2NVY - chains A and K of the 10 polymer chains in the assembly; structure by X-ray diffraction, 3.40 A resolution.

Chain A:
Name: DNA-directed RNA polymerase II largest subunit
Source organism: Saccharomyces cerevisiae
Notes: EC 2.7.7.6
UniProtKB: P04050 (RPB1_YEAST); numbering as in UniProt (aligned over 1-1733)
Sequence (1733 residues; row label = number of the first residue in the row):
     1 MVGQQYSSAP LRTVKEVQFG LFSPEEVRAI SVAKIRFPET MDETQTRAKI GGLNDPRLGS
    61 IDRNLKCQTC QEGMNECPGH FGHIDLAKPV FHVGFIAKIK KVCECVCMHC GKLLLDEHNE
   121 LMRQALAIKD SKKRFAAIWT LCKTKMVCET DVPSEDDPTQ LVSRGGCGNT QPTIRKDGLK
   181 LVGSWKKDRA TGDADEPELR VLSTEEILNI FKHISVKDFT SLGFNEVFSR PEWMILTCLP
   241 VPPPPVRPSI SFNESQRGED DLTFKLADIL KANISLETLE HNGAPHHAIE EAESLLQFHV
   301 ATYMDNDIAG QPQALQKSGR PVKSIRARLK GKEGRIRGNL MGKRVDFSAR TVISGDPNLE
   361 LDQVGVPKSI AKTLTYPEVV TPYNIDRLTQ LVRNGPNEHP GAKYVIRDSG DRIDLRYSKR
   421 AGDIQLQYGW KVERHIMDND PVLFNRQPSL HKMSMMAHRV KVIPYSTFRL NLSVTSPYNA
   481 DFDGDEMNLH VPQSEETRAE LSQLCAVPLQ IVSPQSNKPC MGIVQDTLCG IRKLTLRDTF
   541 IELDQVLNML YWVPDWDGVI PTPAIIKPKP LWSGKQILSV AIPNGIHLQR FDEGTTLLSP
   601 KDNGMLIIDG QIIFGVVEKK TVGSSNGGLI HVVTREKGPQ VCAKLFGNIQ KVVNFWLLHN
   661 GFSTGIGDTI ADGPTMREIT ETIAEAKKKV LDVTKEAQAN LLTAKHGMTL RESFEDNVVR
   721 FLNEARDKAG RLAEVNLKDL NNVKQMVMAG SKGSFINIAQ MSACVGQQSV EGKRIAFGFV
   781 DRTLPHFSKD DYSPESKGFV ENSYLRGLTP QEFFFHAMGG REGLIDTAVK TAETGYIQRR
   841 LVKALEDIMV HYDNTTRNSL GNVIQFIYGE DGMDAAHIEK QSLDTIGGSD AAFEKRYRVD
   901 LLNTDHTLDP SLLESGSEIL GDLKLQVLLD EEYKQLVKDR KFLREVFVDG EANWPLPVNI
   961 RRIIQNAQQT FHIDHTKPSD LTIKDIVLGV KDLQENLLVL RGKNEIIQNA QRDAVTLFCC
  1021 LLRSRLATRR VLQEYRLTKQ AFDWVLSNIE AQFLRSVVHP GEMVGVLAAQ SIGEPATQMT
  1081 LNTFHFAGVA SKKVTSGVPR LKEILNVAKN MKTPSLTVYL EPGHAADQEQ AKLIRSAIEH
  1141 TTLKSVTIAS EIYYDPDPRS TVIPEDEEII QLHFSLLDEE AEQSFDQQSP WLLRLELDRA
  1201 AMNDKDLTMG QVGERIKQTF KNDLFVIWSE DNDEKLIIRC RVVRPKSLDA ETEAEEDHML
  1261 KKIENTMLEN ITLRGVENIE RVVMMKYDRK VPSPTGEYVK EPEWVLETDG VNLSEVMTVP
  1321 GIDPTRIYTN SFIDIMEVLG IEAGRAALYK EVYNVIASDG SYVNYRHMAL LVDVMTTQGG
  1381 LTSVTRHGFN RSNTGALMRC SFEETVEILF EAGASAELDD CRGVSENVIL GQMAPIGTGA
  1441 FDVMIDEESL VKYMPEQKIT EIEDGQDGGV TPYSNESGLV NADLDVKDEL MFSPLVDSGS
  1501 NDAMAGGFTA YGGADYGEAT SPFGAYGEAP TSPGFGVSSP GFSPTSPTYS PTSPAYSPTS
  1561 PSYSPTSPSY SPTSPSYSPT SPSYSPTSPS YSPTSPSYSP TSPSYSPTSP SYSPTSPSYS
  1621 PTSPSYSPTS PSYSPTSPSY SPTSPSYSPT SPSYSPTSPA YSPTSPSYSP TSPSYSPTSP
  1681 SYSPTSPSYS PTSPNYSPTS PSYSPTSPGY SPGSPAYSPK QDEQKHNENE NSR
Not modelled in the structure: 1, 1082-1091, 1177-1186, 1244-1253, 1451-1733
Swiss-Prot annotation at these positions:
  - region: Pro248 to Asp260 (Lid loop), Asn306 to Lys323 (Rudder loop), Pro810 to Glu822 (Bridging helix)
  - binding site (Zn(2+)): Cys67, Cys70, Cys77, His80, Cys107, Cys110, Cys148, Cys167
  - binding site (Mg(2+)): Asp481, Asp483, Asp485
  - modified residue: Thr1471 (Phosphothreonine)
  - cross-link (Glycyl lysine isopeptide (Lys-Gly)): Lys695 (interchain with G-Cter in ubiquitin), Lys1246 (interchain with G-Cter in ubiquitin), Lys1350 (interchain with G-Cter in ubiquitin)
Ion coordination: Zn2+ site 1: Cys67, Cys70, Cys77, His80; Zn2+ site 2: Cys107, Cys110, Cys148, Cys167; Mn2+: Asp481, Asp483, Asp485
Reported in the primary citation:
  - catalytic residues: His1085 (proposed by the authors, not directly observed)
  - mutagenesis - R446A: abolished growth

Chain K:
Name: DNA-directed RNA polymerase II 13.6 kDa polypeptide
Source organism: Saccharomyces cerevisiae
Notes: EC 2.7.7.6
UniProtKB: P38902 (RPB11_YEAST); numbering as in UniProt (aligned over 1-120)
Sequence (120 residues; numbered 1 to 120; the number before each row is that of its first residue):
     1 MNAPDRFELF LLGEGESKLK IDPDTKAPNA VVITFEKEDH TLGNLIRAEL LNDRKVLFAA
    61 YKVEHPFFAR FKLRIQTTEG YDPKDALKNA CNSIINKLGA LKTNFETEWN LQTLAADDAF
Not modelled in the structure: 115-120

How chain A and chain K interact:
Contacting residue pairs (42):
  Asp356(A) with His65(K), salt bridge
  Asn358(A) with Glu64(K), hydrogen bond (side chain-backbone); His65(K); Pro66(K)
  Pro367(A) with Asn2(K)
  Lys368(A) with Asn2(K), hydrogen bond (backbone-side chain)
  Ser369(A) with Met1(K); Asn2(K), hydrogen bond
  Pro464(A) with Asn2(K); Phe67(K), hydrophobic; Phe68(K)
  Tyr465(A) with Asn2(K); Pro4(K); Phe67(K), hydrophobic
  Ser466(A) with Asn2(K)
  Arg469(A) with Phe67(K)
  Asp544(A) with Arg47(K); Leu51(K)
  Leu547(A) with Leu51(K), hydrophobic; Phe58(K), hydrophobic; Ala59(K); Ala60(K)
  Asn548(A) with Arg47(K); Ala60(K); Tyr61(K), hydrogen bond (side chain-backbone)
  Tyr551(A) with Val32(K); Phe58(K), hydrophobic; Ala60(K), hydrophobic; Lys62(K), hydrogen bond (backbone-side chain); Lys72(K); Arg74(K)
  Trp552(A) with Lys62(K); Val63(K); Glu64(K)
  Asp555(A) with Lys26(K)
  Trp556(A) with Lys26(K), hydrogen bond (backbone-side chain); Phe58(K), hydrophobic; Arg74(K)
  Asp557(A) with Lys26(K)
  Gly558(A) with Arg74(K)
  Ile560(A) with Leu57(K); Phe58(K), hydrophobic
Also at the interface, not in a pair above, chain A (20 interface residues in all): Ile463
Also at the interface, not in a pair above, chain K (23 interface residues in all): Ala3, Leu73

Summary:
Chain A and chain K form an interface of 20 and 23 residues respectively, with 6 hydrogen bonds and 1 salt
bridge. Polar pairs include Asp356(A)-His65(K), Asn358(A)-Glu64(K) and Lys368(A)-Asn2(K). From UniProt: 8
Zn2+-binding residues and 3 Mg2+-binding residues on chain A. From the paper: the catalytic residue
His1085(A); R446A of chain A abolishes growth.
Here chain A is DNA-directed RNA polymerase II largest subunit and chain K is DNA-directed RNA polymerase II
13.6 kDa polypeptide, both from Saccharomyces cerevisiae. Entry 2NVY (RNA Polymerase II form II in 150 mM
Mn+2) was determined by X-ray diffraction, deposited together with 2E2H, 2E2I, 2E2J, 2NVQ, 2NVT, 2NVX, 2NVZ
and 2YU9.
